Entry 7VMJ (X-ray diffraction, 2.90 A resolution); this record covers chains A and E of the 6 polymer chains in the assembly.

Chain A:
Protein: Tubulin alpha-1B chain
Organism: Bos taurus
Reference sequence: P81947 (TBA1B_BOVIN); numbering as in UniProt (aligned over 1-450)
Chain sequence (450 residues; row label = number of the first residue in the row):
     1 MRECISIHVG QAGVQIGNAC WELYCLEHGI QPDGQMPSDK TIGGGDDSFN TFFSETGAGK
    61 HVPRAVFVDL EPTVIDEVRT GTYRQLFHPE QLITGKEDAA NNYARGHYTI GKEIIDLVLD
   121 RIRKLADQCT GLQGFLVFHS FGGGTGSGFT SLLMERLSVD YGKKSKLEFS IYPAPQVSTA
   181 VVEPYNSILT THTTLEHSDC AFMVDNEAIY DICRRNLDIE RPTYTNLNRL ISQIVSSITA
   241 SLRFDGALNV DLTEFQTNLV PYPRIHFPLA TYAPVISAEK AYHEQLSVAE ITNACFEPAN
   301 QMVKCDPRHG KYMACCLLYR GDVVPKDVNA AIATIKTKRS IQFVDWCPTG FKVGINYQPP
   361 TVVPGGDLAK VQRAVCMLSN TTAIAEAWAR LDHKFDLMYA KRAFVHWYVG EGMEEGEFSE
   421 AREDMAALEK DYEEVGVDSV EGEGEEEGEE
Not modelled in the structure: 438-450
Ion coordination: Ca2+: Asp39, Thr41, Gly44, Glu55
Residues lining bound ligands: GTP (guanosine-5'-triphosphate): Gly10, Gln11, Ala12, Gln15, Ile16, Asp69, Asp98, Ala99, Ala100, Asn101, Ser140, Gly142, Gly143, Gly144, Thr145, Gly146, Ile171, Pro173, Ala174, Val177, Ser178, Glu183, Asn206, Tyr224, Leu227, Asn228, Ile231

Chain E:
Protein: Stathmin-4
Organism: Rattus norvegicus
Reference sequence: P63043 (STMN4_RAT); residues 5-145 here correspond to UniProt positions 49-189 (UniProt number = residue number + 44)
Chain sequence (143 residues; row label = number of the first residue in the row):
     3 MADMEVIELN KCTSGQSFEV ILKPPSFDGV PEFNASLPRR RDPSLEEIQK KLEAAEERRK
    63 YQEAELLKHL AEKREHEREV IQKAIEENNN FIKMAKEKLA QKMESNKENR EAHLAAMLER
   123 LQEKDKHAEE VRKNKELKEE ASR
Not modelled in the structure: 3-5, 29-43, 144-145
Construct notes: expression tag (3-4)
UniProt features mapped onto this chain:
  - modified residue: Ser46 (Phosphoserine)

Interface between chain A and chain E:
Contacting residue pairs (63):
  His107(A) with Lys53(E)
  Tyr108(A) with Lys53(E); Ala57(E), hydrophobic
  Thr109(A) with Arg61(E), hydrogen bond
  Lys112(A) with Leu54(E); Glu55(E); Glu58(E), salt bridge
  Leu152(A) with Leu54(E), hydrophobic
  Glu155(A) with Ile50(E); Lys53(E), salt bridge
  Arg156(A) with Leu47(E); Gln51(E)
  Ser158(A) with Asp44(E)
  Val159(A) with Pro45(E); Leu47(E), hydrophobic
  Glu196(A) with Asp44(E)
  Asp245(A) with Cys14(E); Ser16(E)
  Ala247(A) with Asn12(E); Ser19(E)
  Leu248(A) with Ser19(E)
  Pro325(A) with Gln18(E); Phe20(E), hydrophobic
  Val328(A) with Phe20(E), hydrophobic
  Asn329(A) with Met6(E); Val8(E); Phe20(E); Val22(E)
  Ile332(A) with Leu24(E), hydrophobic
  Lys336(A) with Leu24(E)
  Asp345(A) with Pro27(E); Ser28(E), hydrogen bond (backbone-backbone)
  Cys347(A) with Pro27(E)
  Pro348(A) with Lys25(E); Pro27(E), hydrophobic
  Thr349(A) with Ile23(E); Leu24(E), hydrogen bond (backbone-backbone); Lys25(E), hydrogen bond (backbone-backbone)
  Gly350(A) with Val22(E)
  Phe351(A) with Glu21(E); Val22(E), hydrogen bond (backbone-backbone)
  Lys352(A) with Phe20(E); Glu21(E), salt bridge
  Val353(A) with Ser19(E); Phe20(E), hydrogen bond (backbone-backbone)
  Gly354(A) with Gln18(E); Ser19(E)
  Ile355(A) with Gly17(E); Gln18(E), hydrogen bond (backbone-backbone)
  Asn356(A) with Ser16(E)
  Tyr357(A) with Cys14(E); Thr15(E); Ser16(E), hydrogen bond (backbone-backbone); Gly17(E); Gln18(E), hydrogen bond
  Val409(A) with Gln64(E)
  Gly410(A) with Arg61(E); Gln64(E)
  Glu411(A) with Arg61(E), hydrogen bond (backbone-side chain)
  Gly412(A) with Ala57(E); Arg60(E), hydrogen bond (backbone-side chain); Arg61(E)
  Glu414(A) with Arg60(E), salt bridge
Interface residues without a listed pair, chain A (40 interface residues in all): His197, Ala333, Trp346, Gln358, Met413
Interface residues without a listed pair, chain E (32 interface residues in all): Pro26, Ser46

Summary:
40 residues of chain A face 32 of chain E across their interface; the contacts include 11 hydrogen bonds and 4
salt bridges. Polar pairs include Lys112(A)-Glu58(E), Glu155(A)-Lys53(E) and Lys352(A)-Glu21(E). Ligands of
chain A: GTP. Asp39(A), Thr41(A), Gly44(A) and Glu55(A) form the Ca2+ site.
Chain A is Tubulin alpha-1B chain (Bos taurus) and chain E is Stathmin-4 (Rattus norvegicus); the structure,
Crystal structure of tubulin with 17a, was determined by X-ray diffraction.
